Entry 7C82 (X-ray diffraction, 1.18 A resolution); this record covers chain A.

# Chain A
Molecule: SGNH-hydrolase family esterase
From: Altererythrobacter indicus
Reference sequence: A0A4P1LYH5 (A0A4P1LYH5_9SPHN); residues 0-190 here correspond to UniProt positions 1-191 (UniProt number = residue number + 1)
Sequence (191 residues; row label = number of the first residue in the row; numbering starts at 0):
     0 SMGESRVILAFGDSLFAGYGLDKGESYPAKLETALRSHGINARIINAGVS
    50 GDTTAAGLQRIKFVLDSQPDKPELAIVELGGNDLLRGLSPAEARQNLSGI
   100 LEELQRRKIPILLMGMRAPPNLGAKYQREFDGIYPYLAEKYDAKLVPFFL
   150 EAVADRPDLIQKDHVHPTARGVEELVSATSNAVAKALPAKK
Unresolved in the structure: 189-190
Bound ions: Cd2+ site 1: S0, E91, E173; Cd2+ site 2: H37, N180 (together with acetate ion); Cd2+ site 3: H163, H165 (together with acetate ion)
Reported in the primary citation:
  - catalytic residues: S13, D162, H165
  - catalytic residues: N81 (by similarity / conservation)
  - interface residues: S13, D162, H165
  - Cd2+ coordination: H165
  - mutagenesis - K61D, K107D, K143E: decreased catalytic activity on pH was equal to or higher than 9.0
  - mutagenesis - S13A, D162A, H165A: abolished catalytic activity on p-NP esters
  - self-association interface (contacts with another copy of this molecule): A168 to A185

# In short
S0, E91 and E173 coordinate Cd2+ site 1. H37 and N180 form the Cd2+ site 2. The paper reports catalytic
residues S13, D162 and H165 among others; K61D, K107D and K143E reduce catalytic activity on pH was equal to
or higher than 9.0; 6 substitutions were tested in all.
Chain A is SGNH-hydrolase family esterase (Altererythrobacter indicus); the structure, Crystal structure of
AlinE4, a SGNH-hydrolase family esterase, was determined by X-ray diffraction, deposited together with 7C84,
7C85 and 7C29.
